PDB entry 8IPC | X-ray diffraction, 2.20 A resolution | chains L and A of the 3 polymer chains in the assembly

# Chain L
Protein: The recombinantly-expressed light chain of the monoclonal antibody NZ-1
Organism: Rattus norvegicus
Notes: antibody fragment or engineered binder
Amino-acid sequence (214 residues; row label = number of the first residue in the row):
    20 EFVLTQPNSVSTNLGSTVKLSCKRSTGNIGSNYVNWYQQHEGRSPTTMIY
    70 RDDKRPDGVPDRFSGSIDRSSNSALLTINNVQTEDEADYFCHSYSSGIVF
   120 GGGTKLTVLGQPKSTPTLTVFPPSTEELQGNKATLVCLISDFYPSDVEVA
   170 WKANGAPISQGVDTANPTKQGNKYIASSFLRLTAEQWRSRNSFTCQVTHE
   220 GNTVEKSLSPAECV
Modified residues: Glu20 (pyroglutamic acid; PCA)
Cystine bridges: Cys41-Cys110, Cys156-Cys214

# Chain A
Protein: Putative zinc metalloprotease aq_1964
Organism: Aquifex aeolicus VF5
Notes: EC 3.4.24.-
UniProt: O67776 (Y1964_AQUAE); residue numbers follow UniProt; this construct covers 115-181, 184-292
Amino-acid sequence (192 residues; row label = number of the first residue in the row; note: 2 numbers in that range are skipped by the numbering (no residue carries them; nothing is unmodelled there); a row labelled like 181A-181N holds insertion residues (181A, then the next letters in order)):
   113 GSEVPKYLKEPVVVGYVQRDSIAQKIGIKPGDKIIKINGYEVRTWEDLRD
   163 ALIRLSLDGVKETTLFLER
181A-181N EGGVAMPGAEDDVV
   184 EVLHLTIKVPNVQKGEELGIAPLVKPVVGGVKKGSPADQVGIKPGDLILE
   234 VNGKKINTWYELVEEVRKSQGKAIKLKILRNGKMIEKELIPAKDPKTGTY
   284 FIGLFPKTE
Unresolved in the structure: 113-115, 291-292
Differences from the reference sequence: expression tag (113-114); insertion (181A-181N)
Modified residues: Asn150 (l-3-aminosuccinimide; SNN)

# Chain L / chain A interface
Contacting residue pairs (20):
  Tyr52(L) with Gly181B(A), hydrogen bond (side chain-backbone); Gly181C(A), hydrogen bond (side chain-backbone)
  Tyr69(L) with Arg181(A), hydrogen bond; Glu184(A), hydrogen bond
  Arg70(L) with Arg181(A); Glu181A(A); Gly181B(A), hydrogen bond (side chain-backbone); Glu184(A), salt bridge
  Asp72(L) with Lys141(A), salt bridge
  Lys73(L) with Lys141(A); Arg181(A)
  His111(L) with Met181F(A)
  Tyr113(L) with Val181D(A), hydrogen bond (side chain-backbone); Ala181E(A); Met181F(A), hydrophobic
  Ser114(L) with Pro181G(A)
  Ser115(L) with Pro181G(A)
  Gly116(L) with Pro181G(A)
  Ile117(L) with Met181F(A), hydrophobic; Pro181G(A)
Interface residues without a listed pair, chain L (13 interface residues in all): Ser50, Asn51
Interface residues without a listed pair, chain A (11 interface residues in all): Pro142

# Overview
The interface between chain L and chain A involves 13 residues on one side and 11 on the other, with 6
hydrogen bonds and 2 salt bridges. Among the polar pairs are Arg70(L)-Glu184(A), Asp72(L)-Lys141(A) and
Tyr52(L)-Gly181C(A).
Here chain L is the recombinantly-expressed light chain of the monoclonal antibody NZ-1 (Rattus norvegicus)
and chain A is Putative zinc metalloprotease aq_1964 (Aquifex aeolicus VF5). Entry 8IPC (The recombinant NZ-1
Fab complexed with the PDZ tandem fragment of A. aeolicus S2P homolog with ...) was determined by X-ray
diffraction.
